4LS6 - chains A and B; structure by X-ray diffraction, 1.56 A resolution.

# Chain A (and B)
Protein: 3-oxoacyl-[acyl-carrier-protein] synthase 2
From: Bacillus subtilis subsp. subtilis
Notes: EC 2.3.1.179; chain B of this document is another copy of the same molecule, construct and numbering; everything in this record applies to it too
Reference sequence: O34340 (FABF_BACSU); residues 0-412 here correspond to UniProt positions 1-413 (UniProt number = residue number + 1)
Amino-acid sequence (426 residues; row label = number of the first residue in the row; numbers below 1 keep their minus sign (Met-13 is residue -13)):
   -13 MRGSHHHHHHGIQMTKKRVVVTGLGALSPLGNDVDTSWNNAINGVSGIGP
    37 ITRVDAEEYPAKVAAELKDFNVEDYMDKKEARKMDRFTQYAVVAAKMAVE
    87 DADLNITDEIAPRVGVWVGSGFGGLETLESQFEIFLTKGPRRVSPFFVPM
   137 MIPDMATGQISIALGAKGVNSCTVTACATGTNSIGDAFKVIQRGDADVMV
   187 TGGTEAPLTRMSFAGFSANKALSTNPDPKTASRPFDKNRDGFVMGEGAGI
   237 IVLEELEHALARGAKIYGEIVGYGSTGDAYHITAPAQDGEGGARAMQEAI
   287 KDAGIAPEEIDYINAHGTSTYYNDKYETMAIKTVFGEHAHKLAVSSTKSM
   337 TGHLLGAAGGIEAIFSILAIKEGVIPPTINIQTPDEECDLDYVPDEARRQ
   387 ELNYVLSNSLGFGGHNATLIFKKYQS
Disordered / not traced: -13 to 1 (chain B: -13 to 0, 412)
Construct notes: initiating methionine (-13); expression tag (-12 to -1); engineered mutation Phe108 (Ile109 in O34340)
Metal / ion sites: K+ site 1: Lys206, Leu208, Asp226; K+ site 2: Asn300, Ala301, Glu348, Ser393, Asn394
From the paper describing this entry:
  - contacts within the chain: Phe108-Pro193 (hydrophobic contact)
  - mutagenesis - I108F: increased growth in response to cerulenin
  - catalytic residues: Cys163 (citing earlier work)

# How chain A and chain B interact
Contacting residue pairs (126; chain A residue first):
  Glu44(A) - Pro126(B)
  Glu44(A) - Arg127(B)  hydrogen bond (backbone-side chain)
  Tyr45(A) - Phe121(B)
  Tyr45(A) - Pro126(B)  hydrophobic
  Pro46(A) - Arg127(B)
  Trp103(A) - Asp172(B)
  Phe108(A) - Ile138(B)  hydrophobic
  Leu111(A) - Leu114(B)  hydrophobic
  Leu111(A) - Met137(B)  hydrophobic
  Leu114(A) - Leu114(B)  hydrophobic
  Glu115(A) - Phe118(B)
  Gln117(A) - Met197(B)
  Phe118(A) - Glu115(B)
  Phe118(A) - Phe118(B)  hydrophobic
  Phe118(A) - Glu119(B)
  Phe118(A) - Arg196(B)
  Phe118(A) - Met197(B)  hydrophobic
  Glu119(A) - Phe118(B)
  Glu119(A) - Leu122(B)
  Phe121(A) - Tyr45(B)
  Phe121(A) - Arg196(B)
  Phe121(A) - Met197(B)  hydrophobic
  Leu122(A) - Glu119(B)
  Leu122(A) - Leu122(B)  hydrophobic
  Pro126(A) - Glu44(B)
  Pro126(A) - Tyr45(B)  hydrophobic
  Pro126(A) - Ala200(B)  hydrophobic
  Arg127(A) - Glu44(B)  hydrogen bond (side chain-backbone)
  Arg127(A) - Tyr45(B)
  Arg127(A) - Pro46(B)
  Val129(A) - Ala200(B)  hydrophobic
  Val129(A) - Ala204(B)
  Ser130(A) - Ala204(B)
  Pro131(A) - Ala204(B)
  Pro131(A) - Asn205(B)
  Phe132(A) - Ile268(B)  hydrophobic
  Phe133(A) - Met197(B)
  Phe133(A) - Gly201(B)
  Val134(A) - Gly201(B)
  Val134(A) - Phe202(B)  hydrophobic
  Pro135(A) - Ile268(B)  hydrophobic
  Pro135(A) - Thr269(B)
  Met137(A) - Phe108(B)  hydrophobic
  Ile138(A) - Phe108(B)  hydrophobic
  Pro139(A) - Val160(B)  hydrophobic
  Asp140(A) - Val160(B)
  Asp140(A) - Thr161(B)
  Asp140(A) - Ala162(B)
  Asp140(A) - His401(B)  salt bridge
  Met141(A) - Ile268(B)  hydrophobic
  Met141(A) - Gly399(B)
  Gln145(A) - Ile268(B)
  Ser147(A) - Ala265(B)
  Ile148(A) - Ala265(B)
  Ile148(A) - Tyr266(B)
  Ile148(A) - His267(B)
  Ile148(A) - Ile268(B)
  Ala152(A) - Ala265(B)
  Lys153(A) - Thr262(B)
  Lys153(A) - Gly263(B)  hydrogen bond (backbone-backbone)
  Lys153(A) - Asp264(B)
  Lys153(A) - Ala265(B)
  Lys153(A) - Arg280(B)  hydrogen bond (backbone-side chain)
  Gly154(A) - Ser261(B)
  Gly154(A) - Thr262(B)
  Gly154(A) - Gly263(B)  hydrogen bond (backbone-backbone)
  Val155(A) - Ser261(B)
  Asn156(A) - Ser261(B)  hydrogen bond (backbone-side chain)
  Asn156(A) - His401(B)  hydrogen bond
  Ser157(A) - Thr159(B)
  Ser157(A) - Thr161(B)
  Cys158(A) - Thr159(B)
  Cys158(A) - Val160(B)  hydrogen bond (backbone-backbone)
  Cys158(A) - Thr161(B)
  Thr159(A) - Ser157(B)
  Thr159(A) - Cys158(B)
  Val160(A) - Pro139(B)  hydrophobic
  Val160(A) - Asp140(B)
  Val160(A) - Cys158(B)  hydrogen bond (backbone-backbone)
  Val160(A) - Val160(B)  hydrophobic
  Thr161(A) - Ser157(B)
  Thr161(A) - Cys158(B)
  Ala162(A) - Asp140(B)
  Asp172(A) - Trp103(B)
  Lys175(A) - Arg179(B)
  Arg179(A) - Lys175(B)
  Arg196(A) - Phe118(B)
  Arg196(A) - Phe121(B)
  Met197(A) - Gln117(B)
  Met197(A) - Phe118(B)  hydrophobic
  Met197(A) - Phe121(B)  hydrophobic
  Met197(A) - Phe133(B)
  Gly201(A) - Phe133(B)
  Gly201(A) - Val134(B)
  Phe202(A) - Val134(B)  hydrophobic
  Ala204(A) - Val129(B)
  Ala204(A) - Ser130(B)
  Ala204(A) - Pro131(B)
  Asn205(A) - Pro131(B)
  Ser261(A) - Val155(B)
  Ser261(A) - Asn156(B)  hydrogen bond (side chain-backbone)
  Thr262(A) - Lys153(B)
  Thr262(A) - Gly154(B)
  Thr262(A) - Asn156(B)  hydrogen bond (backbone-side chain)
  Gly263(A) - Lys153(B)  hydrogen bond (backbone-backbone)
  Gly263(A) - Gly154(B)  hydrogen bond (backbone-backbone)
  Gly263(A) - Asn156(B)
  Asp264(A) - Lys153(B)
  Ala265(A) - Ser147(B)
  Ala265(A) - Ile148(B)
  Ala265(A) - Gly151(B)
  Ala265(A) - Ala152(B)
  Ala265(A) - Lys153(B)
  Tyr266(A) - Ile148(B)
  His267(A) - Ile148(B)
  Ile268(A) - Phe132(B)  hydrophobic
  Ile268(A) - Pro135(B)  hydrophobic
  Ile268(A) - Met141(B)  hydrophobic
  Ile268(A) - Gln145(B)
  Ile268(A) - Ile148(B)
  Thr269(A) - Pro135(B)
  Arg280(A) - Lys153(B)  hydrogen bond (side chain-backbone)
  Gly399(A) - Met141(B)
  His401(A) - Asp140(B)  salt bridge
  His401(A) - Met141(B)
  His401(A) - Asn156(B)  hydrogen bond
Also at the interface, not in a pair above, chain A (72 interface residues in all): Pro98, Gly107, Thr143, Gly144, Gly151, Ala200, Ser203, Glu276, Phe398, Gly400
Also at the interface, not in a pair above, chain B (71 interface residues in all): Pro98, Gly107, Leu111, Thr143, Gly144, Asn168, Glu276, Phe398

# Summary
72 residues of chain A face 71 of chain B across their interface; the contacts include 15 hydrogen bonds and 2
salt bridges. Polar pairs include Asp140(A)-His401(B), Glu44(A)-Arg127(B) and Lys153(A)-Arg280(B). Lys206(A),
Leu208(A) and Asp226(A) form the K+ site 1. The paper reports the catalytic residue Cys163(A); I108F of chain
A increases growth in response to cerulenin.
Chain A and chain B are both 3-oxoacyl-[acyl-carrier-protein] synthase 2 (Bacillus subtilis subsp. subtilis);
the structure, Crystal structure of beta-ketoacyl-ACP synthase II (FabF) I108F mutant from Bacillus subtilis,
was determined by X-ray diffraction together with 4LS5, 4LS7 and 4LS8 from the same study.
